Entry 3SBY (X-ray diffraction, 2.71 A resolution); this record covers chain A.

== Chain A ==
Protein: Methylmalonic aciduria and homocystinuria type C protein
From: Homo sapiens
Notes: fragment: 12 binding domain, Residues 1-244
UniProtKB: Q9Y4U1 (MMAC_HUMAN); residue numbers follow UniProt; this construct covers 1-244
Amino-acid sequence (252 residues; each row starts with the number of its first residue):
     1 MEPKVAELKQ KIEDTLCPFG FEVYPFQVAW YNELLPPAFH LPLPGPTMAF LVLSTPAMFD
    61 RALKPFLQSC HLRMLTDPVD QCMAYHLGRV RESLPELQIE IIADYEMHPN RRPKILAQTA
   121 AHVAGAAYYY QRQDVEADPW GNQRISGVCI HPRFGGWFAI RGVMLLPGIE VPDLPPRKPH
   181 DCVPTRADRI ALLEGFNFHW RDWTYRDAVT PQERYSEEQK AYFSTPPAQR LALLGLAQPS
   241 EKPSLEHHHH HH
Disordered / not traced: 135-145, 230-252
Modified residues: Mse1, Mse48, Mse58, Mse74, Mse83, Mse107, Mse164 (selenomethionine; parent Met)
Construct notes: engineered mutation Mse48 (Leu in Q9Y4U1), Mse83 (Val in Q9Y4U1), Mse107 (Val in Q9Y4U1), Mse164 (Val in Q9Y4U1); expression tag (245-252)
Curated features (UniProtKB/Swiss-Prot):
  - binding site (substrate): D104, I115 to Q118, Y129 to Q131, C149, I160
  - natural variant: Q27 (Q27R: In MAHCC), L116 (L116P: In MAHCC), H122 (H122R: In MAHCC), Y130 (Y130H: In MAHCC), G147 (G147A: In MAHCC; G147D: In MAHCC), G156 (G156D: In MAHCC), W157 (W157C: In MAHCC), R161 (R161G: In MAHCC; R161Q: In MAHCC), R189 (R189S: In MAHCC), L193 (L193P: In MAHCC), R206 (R206P: In MAHCC; R206W: In MAHCC)
  - mutagenesis: H122 (H122A: Reduced affinity for cyanocobalamin), R206 (R206Q: Impairs protein folding), R230 (R230Q: Reduced activity in dealkylation of methylcobalamin)

== Summary ==
UniProt lists 10 substrate-binding residues and 3 mutagenesis sites.
Chain A is Methylmalonic aciduria and homocystinuria type C protein (Homo sapiens); the structure, Crystal
Structure of SeMet-Substituted Apo-MMACHC (1-244), a human B12 processing enzyme, was determined by X-ray
diffraction (same publication as 3SBZ and 3SC0).
